Entry 7RFM (X-ray diffraction, 2.68 A resolution); this record covers chains A and D of the 3 polymer chains in the assembly.

# Chain A
Protein: Site-specific DNA-methyltransferase (adenine-specific)
Source organism: Clostridioides difficile
Notes: EC 2.1.1.72
UniProt: Q183J3 (Q183J3_CLOD6); residue numbers follow UniProt; this construct covers 1-577
Amino-acid sequence (578 residues; each row starts with the number of its first residue; numbering starts at 0):
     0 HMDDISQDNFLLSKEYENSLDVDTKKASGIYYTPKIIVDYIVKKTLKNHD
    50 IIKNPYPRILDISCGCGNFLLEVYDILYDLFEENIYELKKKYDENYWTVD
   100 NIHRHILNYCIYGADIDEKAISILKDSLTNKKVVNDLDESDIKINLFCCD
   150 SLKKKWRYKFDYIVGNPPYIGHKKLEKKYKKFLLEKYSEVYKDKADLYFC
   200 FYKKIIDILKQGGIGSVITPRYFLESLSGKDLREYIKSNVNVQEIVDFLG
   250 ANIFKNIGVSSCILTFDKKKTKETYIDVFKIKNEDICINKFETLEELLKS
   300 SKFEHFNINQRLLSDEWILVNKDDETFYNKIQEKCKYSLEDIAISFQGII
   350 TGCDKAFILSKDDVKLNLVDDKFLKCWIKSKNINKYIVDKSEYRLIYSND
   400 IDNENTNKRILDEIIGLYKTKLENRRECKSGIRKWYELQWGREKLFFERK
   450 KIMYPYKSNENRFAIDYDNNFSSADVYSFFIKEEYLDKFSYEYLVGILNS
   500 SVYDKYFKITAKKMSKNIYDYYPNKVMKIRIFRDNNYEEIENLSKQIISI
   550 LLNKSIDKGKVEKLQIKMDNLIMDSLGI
Disordered / not traced: 0-23, 133-136
Construct notes: expression tag (0)
Ion coordination: K+ site 1: Lys88, Lys89, Tyr91, Glu93 (together with 1,2-ethanediol); K+ site 2: Gly249, Ala250, Asn251, Val258, Ser259
Ligand contacts: 0QK (7-{5-[(3-{[(4-tert-butylphenyl)carbamoyl]amino}propyl)(propan-2-yl)amino]-5-deoxy-beta-D-ribofuranosyl}-7H-pyrrolo[2,3-d]pyrimidin-4-amine): Lys25, Ala26, Tyr30, Ile61, Ser62, Gly64, Cys65, Asp114, Ile115, Asp116, Lys118, Ala119, Ile122, Cys148, Asp149, Ser150, Leu151, Asn165, Pro167, Tyr178, Phe200

# Chain D
Molecule: DNA Strand 1
Sequence (14 nucleotides; row label = number of the first residue in the row):
     1 TTCAAAAAGTCCCA

# Interface between chain A and chain D
Residue-residue contacts (43; chain A residue first):
  Tyr30(A) with DA8(D), base contact
  Asn165(A) with DA8(D), hydrogen bond to the base
  Pro166(A) with DA8(D), hydrogen bond to the base
  Pro167(A) with DA8(D), base contact
  Tyr168(A) with DA8(D), stacking on the base
  His171(A) with DA6(D), hydrogen bond to the base
  Lys172(A) with DA6(D), base contact
  Lys173(A) with DA8(D), salt bridge to the phosphate; DT10(D), salt bridge to the phosphate
  Lys193(A) with DA5(D), base contact; DA6(D), sugar contact
  Tyr221(A) with DA7(D), sugar contact
  Ser225(A) with DA6(D), phosphate contact
  Leu226(A) with DA6(D), phosphate contact
  Ser227(A) with DA5(D), phosphate contact; DA6(D), hydrogen bond to the phosphate
  Phe253(A) with DA8(D), base contact
  Ile256(A) with DA8(D), base contact; DG9(D), phosphate contact
  Gly257(A) with DA7(D), sugar contact; DG9(D), hydrogen bond to the phosphate
  Ser344(A) with DA4(D), phosphate contact
  Phe345(A) with DA4(D), phosphate contact
  Gln346(A) with DA4(D), hydrogen bond to the phosphate; DA5(D), hydrogen bond to the base
  Ile349(A) with DA5(D), base contact
  Trp439(A) with DT2(D), base contact; DC3(D), base contact; DA4(D), base contact
  Arg441(A) with DC3(D), salt bridge to the phosphate; DA4(D), hydrogen bond to the base
  Lys456(A) with DA7(D), base contact
  Tyr476(A) with DA5(D), hydrogen bond to the phosphate
  Lys511(A) with DA6(D), salt bridge to the phosphate; DA7(D), salt bridge to the phosphate
  Met513(A) with DA7(D), sugar contact
  Ser514(A) with DA7(D), hydrogen bond to the base; DG9(D), base contact
  Ile517(A) with DA7(D), base contact
  Tyr521(A) with DA5(D), phosphate contact; DA6(D), hydrogen bond to the base
  Pro522(A) with DA5(D), phosphate contact
  Asn523(A) with DA5(D), hydrogen bond to the phosphate
Also at the interface, not in a pair above, chain A (37 interface residues in all): Gly170, Asp195, Val258, Arg425, Glu426, Ile431
Also at the interface, not in a pair above, chain D (10 interface residues in all): DT1

# In short
37 residues of chain A face 10 of chain D across their interface; the contacts include 12 hydrogen bonds, 5
salt bridges and 1 aromatic stacking contact. Polar contacts include Asn165(A)-DA8(D), Pro166(A)-DA8(D) and
His171(A)-DA6(D). Chain A binds compound 0QK.
Chain A is Site-specific DNA-methyltransferase (adenine-specific) (Clostridioides difficile) and chain D is
DNA Strand 1; the structure, CamA Adenine Methyltransferase Complexed to Cognate Substrate DNA and Inhibitor
EPZ004777, was determined by X-ray diffraction, deposited together with 7RFK, 7RFL and 7RFN.
